Entry 7MTW (electron microscopy, 2.99 A resolution); this record covers chains A and G of the 59 polymer chains in the assembly.

Chain A (and G):
Name: Capsid protein VP1
From: Adeno-associated virus 9
Notes: chain G of this document is another copy of the same molecule, construct and numbering; everything in this record applies to it too
UniProtKB: Q6JC40 (Q6JC40_9VIRU); numbering as in UniProt (aligned over 219-736)
Amino-acid sequence (518 residues; numbered 219 to 736; the number before each row is that of its first residue):
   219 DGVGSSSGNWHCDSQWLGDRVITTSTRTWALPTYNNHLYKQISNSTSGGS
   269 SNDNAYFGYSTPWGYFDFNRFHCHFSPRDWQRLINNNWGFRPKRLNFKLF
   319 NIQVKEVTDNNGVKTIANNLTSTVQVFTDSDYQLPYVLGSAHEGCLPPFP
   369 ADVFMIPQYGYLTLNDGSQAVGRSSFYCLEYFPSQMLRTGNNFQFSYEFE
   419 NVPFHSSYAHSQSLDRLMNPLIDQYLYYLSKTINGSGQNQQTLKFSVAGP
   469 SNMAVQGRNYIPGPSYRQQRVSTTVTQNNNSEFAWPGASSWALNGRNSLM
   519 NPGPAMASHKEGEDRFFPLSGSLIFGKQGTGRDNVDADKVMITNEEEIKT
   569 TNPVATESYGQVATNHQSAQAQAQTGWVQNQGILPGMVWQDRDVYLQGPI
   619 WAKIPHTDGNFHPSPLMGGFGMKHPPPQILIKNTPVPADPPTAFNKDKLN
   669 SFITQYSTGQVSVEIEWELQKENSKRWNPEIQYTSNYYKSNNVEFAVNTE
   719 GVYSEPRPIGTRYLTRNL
What the authors report for this chain:
  - contacts within the chain: His527-Glu564
  - conformationally variable residues (side-chain flip): Tyr705

Interface between chain A and chain G:
Residue-residue contacts (230):
  Ser424(A) with Asp626(G), hydrogen bond
  Tyr426(A) with His624(G), hydrogen bond
  Ala427(A) with Arg391(G)
  His428(A) with Leu382(G); His624(G); Thr625(G)
  Ser429(A) with Thr381(G); Leu382(G), hydrogen bond (backbone-backbone); Ser393(G); Tyr395(G)
  Gln430(A) with Pro353(G); Leu380(G); Leu382(G)
  Ser431(A) with Leu382(G); Arg514(G), hydrogen bond
  Leu432(A) with Trp509(G), hydrophobic
  Asp433(A) with Trp509(G); Arg514(G), salt bridge; Ser516(G)
  Arg434(A) with Asp271(G), hydrogen bond (side chain-backbone); Ala273(G), hydrogen bond (side chain-backbone); Leu380(G); Arg514(G)
  Leu435(A) with Tyr354(G); Ser358(G), hydrogen bond (backbone-side chain)
  Met436(A) with Val355(G); Ser358(G); His360(G); Leu380(G), hydrophobic
  Asn437(A) with Tyr283(G), hydrogen bond; Val355(G); His360(G), hydrogen bond (backbone-side chain); Gln376(G), hydrogen bond (side chain-backbone); Tyr377(G); Gly378(G)
  Pro438(A) with Ile260(G), hydrophobic; Gly378(G); Tyr379(G); Leu380(G), hydrophobic
  Leu439(A) with Ser278(G); Gln376(G); Tyr377(G)
  Ile440(A) with His360(G), hydrogen bond (backbone-side chain); Glu361(G); Gln376(G)
  Asp441(A) with His360(G), hydrogen bond (backbone-side chain); Glu361(G), hydrogen bond (backbone-backbone); Arg550(G), salt bridge
  Gln442(A) with Ser358(G), hydrogen bond (side chain-backbone); Ala359(G); His360(G)
  Tyr443(A) with Arg288(G); Ala359(G), hydrogen bond (backbone-backbone); His360(G); Glu361(G); Phe543(G), hydrophobic; Gln615(G); Gly616(G); Pro617(G)
  Leu444(A) with Ile542(G); Phe543(G), hydrophobic; Met635(G), hydrophobic
  Tyr445(A) with Ile542(G), hydrogen bond (backbone-backbone); Gly544(G); Thr548(G); Gly549(G)
  Leu447(A) with Ala502(G)
  Ser448(A) with Glu500(G); Ala502(G); Asn552(G), hydrogen bond
  Lys449(A) with Glu500(G); Asn552(G)
  Thr450(A) with Ser499(G), hydrogen bond (side chain-backbone); Glu500(G), hydrogen bond (backbone-side chain); Phe501(G)
  Ile451(A) with Asn498(G); Ser499(G); Glu500(G)
  Gly455(A) with Asn498(G), hydrogen bond (backbone-side chain)
  Gln456(A) with Asn498(G)
  Asn457(A) with Asn498(G)
  Gln458(A) with Asn498(G)
  Gln459(A) with Val493(G); Asn496(G); Asn497(G); Asn498(G)
  Leu461(A) with Val489(G), hydrophobic; Ser490(G); Thr491(G); Asn496(G); Val553(G); Ala555(G)
  Lys462(A) with Asn552(G); Val553(G); Asp554(G)
  Phe463(A) with Asp551(G); Asn552(G), hydrogen bond (backbone-backbone); Val553(G), hydrogen bond (backbone-backbone); Ala555(G), hydrophobic; Val558(G), hydrophobic
  Ser464(A) with Arg550(G); Asp551(G); Asn552(G), hydrogen bond (side chain-backbone)
  Val465(A) with Arg550(G), hydrogen bond (backbone-backbone)
  Ser469(A) with Asn272(G)
  Asn470(A) with Asn272(G), hydrogen bond
  Met471(A) with Asn272(G), hydrogen bond (backbone-side chain); Tyr274(G), hydrophobic
  Ala472(A) with Asp271(G); Asn272(G), hydrogen bond (backbone-side chain); Asn515(G); Ser516(G); Leu517(G), hydrogen bond (backbone-backbone)
  Val473(A) with Asn519(G), hydrogen bond (backbone-side chain)
  Gln474(A) with Asn519(G)
  Gly475(A) with Asn519(G); Met635(G)
  Arg476(A) with Trp509(G); Ser516(G); Leu634(G); Met635(G)
  Asn477(A) with Gly357(G), hydrogen bond (side chain-backbone); Ala620(G); Pro633(G); Leu634(G), hydrogen bond (backbone-backbone); Met635(G), hydrogen bond (side chain-backbone)
  Tyr478(A) with Lys621(G); Ile622(G); Pro623(G); Pro631(G), hydrogen bond (side chain-backbone); Pro633(G); Gly639(G)
  Ile479(A) with Trp509(G); Met518(G), hydrophobic
  Pro480(A) with Trp509(G); Leu511(G), hydrophobic
  Lys528(A) with Asn512(G)
  Glu529(A) with Asn512(G)
  Glu564(A) with Arg391(G), salt bridge
  Glu565(A) with Arg391(G), salt bridge
  Lys567(A) with Leu511(G); Asn512(G)
  Thr568(A) with Leu511(G)
  Thr569(A) with Thr625(G)
  Tyr577(A) with Trp509(G); Ala510(G), hydrogen bond (backbone-backbone)
  Gly578(A) with Ser508(G)
  Gln579(A) with Tyr484(G), hydrogen bond (backbone-side chain); Ser507(G); Ser508(G), hydrogen bond (backbone-backbone)
  Val580(A) with Arg485(G); Ser507(G)
  Ala581(A) with Arg485(G); Gln486(G); Gln487(G); Ser507(G), hydrogen bond (backbone-side chain); Gln597(G)
  Thr582(A) with Arg485(G), hydrogen bond (backbone-side chain); Gln597(G)
  Asn583(A) with Arg485(G); Gln487(G)
  His584(A) with Arg485(G), hydrogen bond; Gln487(G); Arg488(G); Thr574(G); Glu575(G), salt bridge
  Gln585(A) with Gln487(G), hydrogen bond (backbone-side chain); Arg488(G), hydrogen bond (side chain-backbone); Val489(G); Asn496(G), hydrogen bond; Phe501(G)
  Ser586(A) with Gln495(G); Asn497(G), hydrogen bond (backbone-backbone)
  Ala587(A) with Gln495(G), hydrogen bond (backbone-backbone); Asn496(G); Asn497(G)
  Ala589(A) with Asn497(G)
  Gln590(A) with Asn497(G)
  Ala591(A) with Gln487(G)
  Thr593(A) with Gly505(G)
  Val596(A) with Asn598(G)
  Asn598(A) with Asn598(G)
  Gln599(A) with Asn598(G), hydrogen bond
  Ile601(A) with Gly600(G); Ile601(G), hydrogen bond (backbone-backbone); Phe629(G), hydrophobic
  Leu602(A) with Pro482(G), hydrophobic; Gln599(G); Phe629(G)
  Pro603(A) with Pro482(G); Trp607(G); Phe629(G); His630(G)
  Gly604(A) with Leu634(G)
  Met605(A) with Asn628(G); Phe629(G), hydrogen bond (backbone-backbone)
  Val606(A) with Thr625(G); Asn628(G)
  Trp607(A) with Thr625(G); Asp626(G); Gly627(G), hydrogen bond (backbone-backbone); Asn628(G); Phe629(G)
  Gln608(A) with Asp626(G)
  Asp609(A) with Asp626(G), hydrogen bond (backbone-side chain)
  Phe629(A) with Phe629(G), hydrophobic
  His630(A) with Asp626(G); Gly627(G)
  Asn691(A) with Gln351(G)
  Lys693(A) with Gln351(G); Tyr399(G), hydrogen bond (side chain-backbone); Phe400(G)
  Arg694(A) with Arg391(G); Ser392(G), hydrogen bond (side chain-backbone); Ser393(G); Phe394(G); Tyr395(G)
  Trp695(A) with Phe394(G), hydrogen bond (backbone-backbone)
  Asn696(A) with Ser392(G), hydrogen bond (side chain-backbone); Ser393(G); Phe394(G)
  Arg730(A) with Asp626(G), salt bridge
  Thr733(A) with Arg391(G)
  Arg734(A) with His624(G), hydrogen bond
  Asn735(A) with Gln351(G), hydrogen bond (side chain-backbone); Pro353(G); Tyr395(G), hydrogen bond
  Leu736(A) with Lys621(G), hydrogen bond (backbone-side chain); Pro623(G); His624(G), hydrogen bond (backbone-backbone)
Interface residues without a listed pair, chain A (103 interface residues in all): Thr460, Pro468, Asn570, Pro571, Val572, Ser576, Gln592, Gly600, Ile699
Interface residues without a listed pair, chain G (119 interface residues in all): Asp349, Leu352, Pro375, Asp384, Gly390, Cys396, Pro401, Thr494, Trp503, Pro504, Ala506, Gly513, Pro520, Phe535, Leu541, Ile560, Ser632, Gly636

In short:
103 residues of chain A and 119 residues of chain G are in contact; the contacts include 58 hydrogen bonds and
6 salt bridges. Polar pairs include Asp433(A)-Arg514(G), Asp441(A)-Arg550(G) and Glu564(A)-Arg391(G). The
paper reports conformational variability at Tyr705(A); contacts within the chain involving His527(A) and
Glu564(A).
Chain A and chain G are both Capsid protein VP1 (Adeno-associated virus 9); the structure, Structure of the
adeno-associated virus 9 capsid at pH 4.0, was determined by electron microscopy (same publication as 7MTG,
7MTP, 7MTZ, 7MUA and 7MT0).
